PDB entry 8A2M | X-ray diffraction, 1.57 A resolution | chain AAA

[Chain AAA]
Name: Ferritin heavy chain, N-terminally processed
From: Homo sapiens
UniProtKB: P02794 (FRIH_HUMAN); residues 1-182 here correspond to UniProt positions 2-183 (UniProt number = residue number + 1)
Amino-acid sequence (183 residues; each row starts with the number of its first residue):
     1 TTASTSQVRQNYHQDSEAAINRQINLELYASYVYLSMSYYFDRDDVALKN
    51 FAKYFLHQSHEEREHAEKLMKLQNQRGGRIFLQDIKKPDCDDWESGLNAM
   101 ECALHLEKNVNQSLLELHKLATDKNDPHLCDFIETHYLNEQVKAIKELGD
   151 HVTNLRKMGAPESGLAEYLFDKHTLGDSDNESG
Not modelled in the structure: 1-2, 177-183
Construct notes: expression tag (183)
Metal / ion sites: Fe ion site 1: Glu-27, Glu-62, His-65; Mg2+: Gln-58, Glu-107; Fe ion site 2 near His-173 (its only coordinating residue here)
Swiss-Prot annotation at these positions:
  - binding site (Fe cation): Glu-27, Glu-62, His-65, Glu-107, Gln-141
  - site: Arg-22 (Essential for association with cargo receptor NCOA4)
  - modified residue: Thr-1 (N-acetylthreonine), Ser-178 (Phosphoserine), Ser-182 (Phosphoserine)

[Summary]
Glu-27, Glu-62 and His-65 form the Fe ion site 1. The Mg2+ site is built by Gln-58 and Glu-107. Curated
annotation (UniProt) lists 5 Fe cation-binding residues.
Chain AAA is Ferritin heavy chain, N-terminally processed (Homo sapiens); the structure, X-ray structure of
Ru(bpy)3]2+ complex (Ru1)-encapsulated human heavy chain ferritin, was determined by X-ray diffraction (same
publication as 8A2L and 8A5N).
